PDB entry 7S7B | electron microscopy, 4.06 A resolution (low resolution: residue-level contacts below are approximate; hydrogen-bond / salt-bridge calls are withheld) | chains A and F of the 8 polymer chains in the assembly

== Chain A ==
Name: Exosome RNA helicase MTR4
From: Homo sapiens
Notes: EC 3.6.4.13
UniProt: P42285 (MTREX_HUMAN); residue numbers follow UniProt; this construct covers 1-1042
Chain sequence (1045 residues; numbered -2 to 1042; the number before each row is that of its first residue; numbers below 1 keep their minus sign (Ser-2 is residue -2)):
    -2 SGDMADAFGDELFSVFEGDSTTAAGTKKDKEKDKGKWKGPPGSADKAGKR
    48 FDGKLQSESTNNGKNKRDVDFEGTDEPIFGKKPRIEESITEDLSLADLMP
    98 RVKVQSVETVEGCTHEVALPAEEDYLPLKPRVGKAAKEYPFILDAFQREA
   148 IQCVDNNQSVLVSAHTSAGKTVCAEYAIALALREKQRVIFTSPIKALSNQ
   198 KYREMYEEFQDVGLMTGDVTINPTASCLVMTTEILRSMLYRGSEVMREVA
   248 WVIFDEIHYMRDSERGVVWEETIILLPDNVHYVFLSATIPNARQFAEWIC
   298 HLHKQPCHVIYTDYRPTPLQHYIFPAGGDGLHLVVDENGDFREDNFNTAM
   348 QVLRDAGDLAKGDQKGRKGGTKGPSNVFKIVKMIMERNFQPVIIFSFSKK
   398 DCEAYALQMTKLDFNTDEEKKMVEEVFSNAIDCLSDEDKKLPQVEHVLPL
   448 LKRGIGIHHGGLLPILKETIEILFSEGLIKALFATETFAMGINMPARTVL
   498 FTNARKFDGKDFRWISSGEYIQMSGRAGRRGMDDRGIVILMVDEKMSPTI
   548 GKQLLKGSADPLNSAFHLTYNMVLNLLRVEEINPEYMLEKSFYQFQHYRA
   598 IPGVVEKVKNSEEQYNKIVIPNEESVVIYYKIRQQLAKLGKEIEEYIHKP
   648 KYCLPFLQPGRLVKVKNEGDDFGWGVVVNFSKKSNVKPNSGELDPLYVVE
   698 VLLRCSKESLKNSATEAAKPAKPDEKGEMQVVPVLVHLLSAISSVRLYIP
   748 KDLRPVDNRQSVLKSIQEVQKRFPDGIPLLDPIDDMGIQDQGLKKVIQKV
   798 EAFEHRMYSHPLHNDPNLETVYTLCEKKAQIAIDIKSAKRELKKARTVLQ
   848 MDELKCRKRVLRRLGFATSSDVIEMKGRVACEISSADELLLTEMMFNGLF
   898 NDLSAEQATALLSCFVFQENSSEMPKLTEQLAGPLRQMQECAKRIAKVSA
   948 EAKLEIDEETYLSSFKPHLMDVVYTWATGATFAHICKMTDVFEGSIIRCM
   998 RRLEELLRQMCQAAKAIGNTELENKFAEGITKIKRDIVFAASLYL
Disordered / not traced: -2 to 95, 357-369, 682-691
Sequence notes: expression tag (-2 to 0)
From the paper describing this entry:
  - mutagenesis - E253Q: abolished catalytic activity (citing earlier work)

== Chain F ==
Name: Zinc finger CCHC domain-containing protein 8
From: Homo sapiens
UniProt: Q6NZY4 (ZCHC8_HUMAN); the construct lacks a stretch of the UniProt sequence and is renumbered around it, so the offset changes along the chain: 1-403 = UniProt 1-403; 496-507 = UniProt 404-415; 508-707 = UniProt 508-707
Chain sequence (618 residues; row label = number of the first residue in the row; note: 92 numbers in that range are skipped by the numbering (no residue carries them; nothing is unmodelled there); numbers below 1 keep their minus sign (Ser-2 is residue -2)):
    -2 SGDMAAEVYFGDLELFEPFDHPEESIPKPVHTRFKDDDGDEEDENGVGDA
    48 ELRERLRQCEETIEQLRAENQELKRKLNILTRPSGILVNDTKLDGPILQI
    98 LFMNNAISKQYHQEIEEFVSNLVKRFEEQQKNDVEKTSFNLLPQPSSIVL
   148 EEDHKVEESCAIKNNKEAFSVVGSVLYFTNFCLDKLGQPLLNENPQLSEG
   198 WEIPKYHQVFSHIVSLEGQEIQVKAKRPKPHCFNCGSEEHQMKDCPMPRN
   248 AARISEKRKEYMDACGEANNQNFQQRYHAEEVEERFGRFKPGVISEELQD
   298 ALGVTDKSLPPFIYRMRQLGYPPGWLKEAELENSGLALYDGKDGTDGETE
   348 VGEIQQNKSVTYDLSKLVNYPGFNISTPRGIPDEWRIFGSIPMQACQQKD
   398 VFANYL
   496 TSNFQAPGVKSGGAVDEDALTLEELEEQQRRIWAALEQAESVNSDSDVPV
   546 DTPLTGNSVASSPCPNELDLPVPEGKTSEKQTLDEPEVPEIFTKKSEAGH
   596 ASSPDSEVTSLCQKEKAELAPVNTEGALLDNGSVVPNCDISNGGSQKLFP
   646 ADTSPSTATKIHSPIPDMSKFATGITPFEFENMAESTGMYLRIRSLLKNS
   696 PRNQQKNKKASE
Disordered / not traced: -2 to 45, 218-227, 246-268, 339-354, 496-658, 702-707
Sequence notes: expression tag (-2 to 0)
Bound ions: Zn2+: Cys229, Cys232, His237, Cys242
From the paper describing this entry:
  - disease-associated variants - P186L: decreased expression (citing earlier work)

== How chain A and chain F interact ==
Pairs across the interface (11; chain A residue first):
  Arg743(A) - Glu113(F)
  Arg769(A) - Ile83(F)
  Arg769(A) - Leu84(F)
  Arg769(A) - Asp91(F)
  Phe770(A) - Ile83(F)
  Pro771(A) - Gly82(F)
  Asp772(A) - Val153(F)
  Asp781(A) - Arg72(F)
  Asp781(A) - Asn75(F)
  Asp782(A) - Asn75(F)
  Gln786(A) - Arg72(F)
Interface residues without a listed pair, chain A (11 interface residues in all): Lys768, Gly784, Lys791
Interface residues without a listed pair, chain F (12 interface residues in all): Gln68, Pro80, Val85, His109

== In short ==
11 residues of chain A and 12 residues of chain F are in contact. Cys229(F), Cys232(F), His237(F) and
Cys242(F) form the Zn2+ site. From the paper: E253Q of chain A abolishes catalytic activity; P186L of chain F
reduces expression.
Here chain A is Exosome RNA helicase MTR4 and chain F is Zinc finger CCHC domain-containing protein 8, both
from Homo sapiens. Entry 7S7B (Human Nuclear exosome targeting (NEXT) complex homodimer bound to RNA
(substrate 1)) was determined by electron microscopy (same publication as 7S7C).
